8QW7 - chains D and C of the 4 polymer chains in the assembly; structure by X-ray diffraction, 2.36 A resolution.

[Chain D]
Molecule: Elongin-B
From: Homo sapiens
Notes: engineered mutation(s): delta 105-118
UniProtKB: Q15370 (ELOB_HUMAN); numbering as in UniProt (aligned over 1-103)
Sequence (104 residues; each row starts with the number of its first residue; note: 99 numbers in that range are skipped by the numbering (no residue carries them; nothing is unmodelled there)):
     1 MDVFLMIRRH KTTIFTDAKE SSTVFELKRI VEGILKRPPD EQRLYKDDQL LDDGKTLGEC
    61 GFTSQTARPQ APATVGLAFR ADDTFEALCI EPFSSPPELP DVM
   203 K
Disordered / not traced: 81, 87
UniProt features mapped onto this chain:
  - modified residue: Met1 (N-acetylmethionine), Thr84 (Phosphothreonine)

[Chain C]
Molecule: Elongin-C
From: Homo sapiens
Notes: engineered mutation(s): delta 1-16
UniProtKB: Q15369 (ELOC_HUMAN); numbering as in UniProt (aligned over 17-112)
Sequence (97 residues; numbered 16 to 112; the number before each row is that of its first residue):
    16 MMYVKLISSD GHEFIVKREH ALTSGTIKAM LSGPGQFAEN ETNEVNFREI PSHVLSKVCM
    76 YFTYKVRYTN SSTEIPEFPI APEIALELLM AANFLDC
Disordered / not traced: 16, 47-57
Construct notes: initiating methionine (16)

[Chain D / chain C interface]
Contacting residue pairs - 42 pairs, chain D then chain C:
  Phe4(D) - Arg82(C)
  Lys11(D) - Asp25(C)
  Lys11(D) - His27(C)
  Lys11(D) - Glu28(C)  hydrogen bond (backbone-backbone)
  Thr12(D) - Glu28(C)
  Thr13(D) - Glu28(C)  hydrogen bond (backbone-backbone)
  Thr13(D) - Phe29(C)
  Thr13(D) - Ile30(C)  hydrogen bond (backbone-backbone)
  Ile14(D) - Ile30(C)
  Phe15(D) - Phe29(C)  hydrophobic
  Phe15(D) - Ile30(C)  hydrogen bond (backbone-backbone)
  Phe15(D) - Val31(C)  hydrophobic
  Phe15(D) - Ser71(C)
  Phe15(D) - Cys74(C)  hydrophobic
  Phe15(D) - Met75(C)  hydrophobic
  Ile34(D) - Tyr18(C)  hydrophobic
  Arg68(D) - Arg82(C)
  Pro69(D) - Met75(C)
  Pro69(D) - Thr78(C)  hydrogen bond (backbone-side chain)
  Gln70(D) - Lys72(C)
  Gln70(D) - Met75(C)
  Gln70(D) - Tyr79(C)
  Gln70(D) - Tyr83(C)
  Gln70(D) - Pro91(C)
  Gln70(D) - Pro94(C)
  Ala71(D) - Met75(C)  hydrophobic
  Pro72(D) - Met75(C)
  Glu91(D) - His27(C)  hydrogen bond (backbone-side chain)
  Pro92(D) - His27(C)  hydrogen bond (backbone-side chain)
  Phe93(D) - His27(C)
  Phe93(D) - Phe29(C)  hydrophobic
  Phe93(D) - Ser67(C)
  Phe93(D) - Ser71(C)
  Ser94(D) - Asp25(C)
  Ser94(D) - Ser67(C)  hydrogen bond (side chain-backbone)
  Ser94(D) - His68(C)
  Ser95(D) - His68(C)
  Pro96(D) - His68(C)
  Pro96(D) - Glu98(C)
  Pro96(D) - Glu102(C)
  Pro97(D) - Glu102(C)
  Met103(D) - Leu101(C)  hydrophobic
Other interface residues (no listed pair), chain D (22 interface residues in all): Thr16, Leu99
Other interface residues (no listed pair), chain C (27 interface residues in all): Gly26, Lys32, Pro66, Phe93, Pro97

[Summary]
22 residues of chain D face 27 of chain C across their interface, with 8 hydrogen bonds. Among the polar pairs
are Pro69(D)-Thr78(C), Glu91(D)-His27(C) and Pro92(D)-His27(C).
Chain D is Elongin-B and chain C is Elongin-C, both from Homo sapiens; the structure, Crystal Structure of
compound 4 in complex with KRAS G12V C118S GDP and pVHL:ElonginC:ElonginB, was determined by X-ray
diffraction, deposited together with 8QUG, 8QVU and 8QW6.
